7ADC - chains X and Y of the 15 polymer chains in the assembly; structure by electron microscopy, 4.00 A resolution.

# Chain X
Protein: DNA-directed RNA polymerase subunit beta
From: Escherichia coli
Notes: EC 2.7.7.6
UniProt: P0A8V4 (RPOB_ECO57); residues 1-1342 here = UniProt positions 1-1342
Chain sequence (1342 residues; row label = number of the first residue in the row):
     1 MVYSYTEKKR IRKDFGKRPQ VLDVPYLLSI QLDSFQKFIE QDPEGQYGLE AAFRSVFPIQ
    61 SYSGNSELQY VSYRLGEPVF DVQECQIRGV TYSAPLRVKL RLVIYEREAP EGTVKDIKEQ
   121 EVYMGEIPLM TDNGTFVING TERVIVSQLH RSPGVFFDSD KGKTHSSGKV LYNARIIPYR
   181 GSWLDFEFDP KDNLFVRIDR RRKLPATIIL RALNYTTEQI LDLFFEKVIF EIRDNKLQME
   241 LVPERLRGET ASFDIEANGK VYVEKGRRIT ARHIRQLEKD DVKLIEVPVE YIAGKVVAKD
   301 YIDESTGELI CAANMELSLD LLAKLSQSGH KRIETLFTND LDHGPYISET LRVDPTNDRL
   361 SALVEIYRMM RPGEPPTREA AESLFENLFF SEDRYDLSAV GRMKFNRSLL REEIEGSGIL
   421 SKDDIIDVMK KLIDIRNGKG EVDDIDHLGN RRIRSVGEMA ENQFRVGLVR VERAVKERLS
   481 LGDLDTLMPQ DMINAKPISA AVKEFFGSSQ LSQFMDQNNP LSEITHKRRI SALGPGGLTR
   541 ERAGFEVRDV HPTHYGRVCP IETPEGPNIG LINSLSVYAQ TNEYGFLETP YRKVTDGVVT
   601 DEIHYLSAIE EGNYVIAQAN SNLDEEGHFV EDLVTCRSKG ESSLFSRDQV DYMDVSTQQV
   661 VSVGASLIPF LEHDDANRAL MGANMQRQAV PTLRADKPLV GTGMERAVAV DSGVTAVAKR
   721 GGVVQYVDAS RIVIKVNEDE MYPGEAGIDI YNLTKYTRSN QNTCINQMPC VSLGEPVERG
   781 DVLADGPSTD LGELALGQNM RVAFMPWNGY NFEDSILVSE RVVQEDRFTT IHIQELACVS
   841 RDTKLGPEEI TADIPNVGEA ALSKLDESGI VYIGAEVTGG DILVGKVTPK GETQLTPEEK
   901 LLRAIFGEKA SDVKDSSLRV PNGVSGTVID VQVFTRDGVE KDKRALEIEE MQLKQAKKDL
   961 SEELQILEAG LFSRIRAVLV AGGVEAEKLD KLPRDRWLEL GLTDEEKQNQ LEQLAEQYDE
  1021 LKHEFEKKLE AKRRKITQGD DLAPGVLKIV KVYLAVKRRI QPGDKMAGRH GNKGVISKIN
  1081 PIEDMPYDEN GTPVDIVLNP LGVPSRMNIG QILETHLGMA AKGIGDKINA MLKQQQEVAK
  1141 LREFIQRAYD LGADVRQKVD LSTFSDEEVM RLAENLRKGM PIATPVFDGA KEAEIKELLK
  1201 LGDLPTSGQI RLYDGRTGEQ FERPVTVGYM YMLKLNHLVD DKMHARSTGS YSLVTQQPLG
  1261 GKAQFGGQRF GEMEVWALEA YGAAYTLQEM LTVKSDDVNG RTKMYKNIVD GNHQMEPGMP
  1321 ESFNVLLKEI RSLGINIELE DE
Not modelled in the structure: 1, 1342
Swiss-Prot annotation at these positions:
  - modified residue (N6-acetyllysine): K1022, K1200

# Chain Y
Protein: DNA-directed RNA polymerase subunit beta'
From: Escherichia coli
Notes: EC 2.7.7.6
UniProt: C3SIA2 (C3SIA2_ECOLX); residue numbers follow UniProt; this construct covers 1-1407
Chain sequence (1416 residues; row label = number of the first residue in the row):
     1 MKDLLKFLKA QTKTEEFDAI KIALASPDMI RSWSFGEVKK PETINYRTFK PERDGLFCAR
    61 IFGPVKDYEC LCGKYKRLKH RGVICEKCGV EVTQTKVRRE RMGHIELASP TAHIWFLKSL
   121 PSRIGLLLDM PLRDIERVLY FESYVVIEGG MTNLERQQIL TEEQYLDALE EFGDEFDAKM
   181 GAEAIQALLK SMDLEQECEQ LREELNETNS ETKRKKLTKR IKLLEAFVQS GNKPEWMILT
   241 VLPVLPPDLR PLVPLDGGRF ATSDLNDLYR RVINRNNRLK RLLDLAAPDI IVRNEKRMLQ
   301 EAVDALLDNG RRGRAITGSN KRPLKSLADM IKGKQGRFRQ NLLGKRVDYS GRSVITVGPY
   361 LRLHQCGLPK KMALELFKPF IYGKLELRGL ATTIKAAKKM VEREEAVVWD ILDEVIREHP
   421 VLLNRAPTLH RLGIQAFEPV LIEGKAIQLH PLVCAAYNAD FDGDQMAVHV PLTLEAQLEA
   481 RALMMSTNNI LSPANGEPII VPSQDVVLGL YYMTRDCVNA KGEGMVLTGP KEAERLYRSG
   541 LASLHARVKV RITEYEKDAN GELVAKTSLK DTTVGRAILW MIVPKGLPYS IVNQALGKKA
   601 ISKMLNTCYR ILGLKPTVIF ADQIMYTGFA YAARSGASVG IDDMVIPEKK HEIISEAEAE
   661 VAEIQEQFQS GLVTAGERYN KVIDIWAAAN DRVSKAMMDN LQTETVINRD GQEEKQVSFN
   721 SIYMMADSGA RGSAAQIRQL AGMRGLMAKP DGSIIETPIT ANFREGLNVL QYFISTHGAR
   781 KGLADTALKT ANSGYLTRRL VDVAQDLVVT EDDCGTHEGI MMTPVIEGGD VKEPLRDRVL
   841 GRVTAEDVLK PGTADILVPR NTLLHEQWCD LLEENSVDAV KVRSVVSCDT DFGVCAHCYG
   901 RDLARGHIIN KGEAIGVIAA QSIGEPGTQL TMRTFHIGGA ASRAAAESSI QVKNKGSIKL
   961 SNVKSVVNSS GKLVITSRNT ELKLIDEFGR TKESYKVPYG AVLAKGDGEQ VAGGETVANW
  1021 DPHTMPVITE VSGFVRFTDM IDGQTITRQT DELTGLSSLV VLDSAERTAG GKDLRPALKI
  1081 VDAQGNDVLI PGTDMPAQYF LPGKAIVQLE DGVQISSGDT LARIPQESGG TKDITGGLPR
  1141 VADLFEARRP KEPAILAEIS GIVSFGKETK GKRRLVITPV DGSDPYEEMI PKWRQLNVFE
  1201 GERVERGDVI SDGPEAPHDI LRLRGVHAVT RYIVNEVQDV YRLQGVKIND KHIEVIVRQM
  1261 LRKATIVNAG SSDFLEGEQV EYSRVKIANR ELEANGKVGA TYSRDLLGIT KASLATESFI
  1321 SAASFQETTR VLTEAAVAGK RDELRGLKEN VIVGRLIPAG TGYAYHQDRM RRRAAGEAPA
  1381 APQVTAEDAS ASLAELLNAG LGGSDNELEV HHHHHH
Not modelled in the structure: 1-15, 1374-1416
Sequence notes: expression tag (1408-1416)
Metal / ion sites: Zn2+ site 1: C70, C72, C88; Mg2+: D460, D462, D464 (shared with 1 residue of chain R); Zn2+ site 2: C814, C888, C895, C898
From the paper describing this entry:
  - mutagenesis - C72H, C85H, E86K: decreased growth in response to rhoY80C

# Interface between chain X and chain Y
Residue-residue contacts (308):
  G162(X) - K1151(Y)  hydrogen bond (backbone-side chain)
  K163(X) - K1151(Y)
  S166(X) - K1151(Y)
  F545(X) - L788(Y)  hydrophobic
  F545(X) - M932(Y)  hydrophobic
  F545(X) - R933(Y)
  R548(X) - R780(Y)
  D549(X) - P750(Y)
  D549(X) - H777(Y)  salt bridge
  V550(X) - H777(Y)  hydrogen bond (backbone-side chain)
  V550(X) - R780(Y)
  H551(X) - F773(Y)
  P552(X) - F773(Y)  hydrophobic
  Y555(X) - V769(Y)
  Y555(X) - L770(Y)
  Y555(X) - F773(Y)
  P560(X) - F773(Y)  hydrophobic
  P560(X) - T776(Y)  hydrogen bond (backbone-side chain)
  P560(X) - R780(Y)  hydrogen bond (backbone-side chain)
  I561(X) - Y772(Y)
  I561(X) - T776(Y)
  T563(X) - R780(Y)  hydrogen bond
  E565(X) - L783(Y)
  G566(X) - A787(Y)
  I569(X) - A784(Y)  hydrophobic
  I569(X) - A787(Y)  hydrophobic
  Q618(X) - N768(Y)  hydrogen bond
  Q618(X) - V769(Y)
  Q618(X) - L770(Y)
  N620(X) - N768(Y)  hydrogen bond
  N620(X) - V769(Y)
  E641(X) - K749(Y)  salt bridge
  S642(X) - T757(Y)  hydrogen bond (backbone-side chain)
  T657(X) - V769(Y)
  V660(X) - V769(Y)  hydrophobic
  V660(X) - F773(Y)  hydrophobic
  E672(X) - L767(Y)
  H673(X) - F763(Y)  hydrogen bond (side chain-backbone)
  H673(X) - R764(Y)  hydrogen bond (side chain-backbone)
  H673(X) - E765(Y)  hydrogen bond (side chain-backbone)
  H673(X) - G766(Y)
  D674(X) - F763(Y)
  D674(X) - Y772(Y)
  D675(X) - F763(Y)
  A676(X) - T776(Y)
  A676(X) - A779(Y)  hydrophobic
  N677(X) - A779(Y)
  A679(X) - Y772(Y)
  L680(X) - L783(Y)  hydrophobic
  F804(X) - A637(Y)
  F804(X) - S638(Y)
  M805(X) - A633(Y)
  M805(X) - A637(Y)
  P806(X) - D505(Y)
  P806(X) - A633(Y)
  P806(X) - A637(Y)
  W807(X) - A633(Y)  hydrophobic
  N808(X) - P359(Y)
  N808(X) - F629(Y)
  N808(X) - A633(Y)
  G809(X) - V357(Y)
  G809(X) - F629(Y)
  Y810(X) - P359(Y)
  F812(X) - V357(Y)  hydrophobic
  F812(X) - P451(Y)
  F812(X) - C454(Y)  hydrophobic
  F812(X) - F461(Y)  hydrophobic
  F812(X) - S503(Y)
  F812(X) - F629(Y)  hydrophobic
  E813(X) - A459(Y)
  E813(X) - D460(Y)
  E813(X) - F461(Y)
  E813(X) - Q504(Y)
  D814(X) - F461(Y)
  S815(X) - V357(Y)
  R841(X) - D256(Y)  salt bridge
  R841(X) - G257(Y)
  K844(X) - Y46(Y)
  K844(X) - R47(Y)
  Q1061(X) - K445(Y)  hydrogen bond
  P1062(X) - A446(Y)
  G1063(X) - V354(Y)
  K1065(X) - D462(Y)  hydrogen bond (side chain-backbone)
  K1073(X) - D462(Y)
  G1074(X) - F461(Y)
  V1075(X) - F461(Y)  hydrogen bond (backbone-backbone)
  V1075(X) - D462(Y)
  V1075(X) - G463(Y)
  I1076(X) - T356(Y)
  S1077(X) - T356(Y)
  P1100(X) - A637(Y)
  P1100(X) - V639(Y)
  P1100(X) - M725(Y)
  L1101(X) - Q504(Y)
  L1101(X) - D505(Y)
  L1101(X) - L508(Y)  hydrophobic
  L1101(X) - M725(Y)  hydrophobic
  L1101(X) - R731(Y)
  P1104(X) - M725(Y)  hydrophobic
  S1105(X) - R731(Y)
  S1105(X) - Q736(Y)  hydrogen bond (backbone-side chain)
  M1107(X) - Q739(Y)
  I1109(X) - M644(Y)  hydrophobic
  I1109(X) - L740(Y)  hydrophobic
  I1109(X) - F763(Y)  hydrophobic
  I1112(X) - V639(Y)  hydrophobic
  I1112(X) - I641(Y)  hydrophobic
  L1113(X) - I641(Y)  hydrophobic
  H1116(X) - I641(Y)
  F1187(X) - L767(Y)
  F1187(X) - N768(Y)
  F1187(X) - V769(Y)  hydrophobic
  F1187(X) - Y772(Y)  hydrophobic
  K1191(X) - G766(Y)
  E1192(X) - I641(Y)
  E1192(X) - R764(Y)  salt bridge
  S1207(X) - D642(Y)  hydrogen bond
  Q1209(X) - G640(Y)
  Q1209(X) - D643(Y)  hydrogen bond
  E1219(X) - R538(Y)  salt bridge
  E1219(X) - R634(Y)  salt bridge
  F1221(X) - A633(Y)
  F1221(X) - R634(Y)
  E1222(X) - Y512(Y)  hydrogen bond
  E1222(X) - R634(Y)  salt bridge
  E1222(X) - S635(Y)
  E1222(X) - G636(Y)
  R1223(X) - G636(Y)
  R1223(X) - F719(Y)  hydrogen bond (side chain-backbone)
  R1223(X) - N720(Y)
  R1223(X) - S721(Y)  hydrogen bond
  R1223(X) - M724(Y)  hydrogen bond
  V1225(X) - S638(Y)
  T1226(X) - S638(Y)  hydrogen bond (backbone-side chain)
  T1226(X) - V639(Y)
  V1239(X) - V354(Y)  hydrophobic
  V1239(X) - K445(Y)
  D1240(X) - K445(Y)
  K1242(X) - R352(Y)
  K1242(X) - V354(Y)
  K1242(X) - Q465(Y)
  M1243(X) - R352(Y)
  M1243(X) - M372(Y)  hydrophobic
  M1243(X) - K445(Y)
  H1244(X) - G351(Y)
  H1244(X) - R352(Y)  hydrogen bond (backbone-backbone)
  A1245(X) - S350(Y)
  A1245(X) - G351(Y)
  R1246(X) - D348(Y)  salt bridge
  R1246(X) - Y349(Y)  hydrogen bond (backbone-backbone)
  R1246(X) - S350(Y)  hydrogen bond (backbone-backbone)
  S1247(X) - D348(Y)
  S1247(X) - Y349(Y)
  S1247(X) - E375(Y)
  S1247(X) - K378(Y)
  S1247(X) - P379(Y)
  T1248(X) - Y349(Y)  hydrogen bond
  Y1251(X) - D348(Y)  hydrogen bond
  V1254(X) - R99(Y)
  V1254(X) - L249(Y)
  V1254(X) - P251(Y)  hydrophobic
  V1254(X) - R337(Y)
  T1255(X) - N341(Y)
  Q1256(X) - R99(Y)
  Q1257(X) - N341(Y)  hydrogen bond (side chain-backbone)
  Q1257(X) - K345(Y)
  P1258(X) - R346(Y)
  P1258(X) - D348(Y)
  L1259(X) - R346(Y)
  G1260(X) - R346(Y)
  F1265(X) - E375(Y)
  G1267(X) - R346(Y)
  G1267(X) - V347(Y)
  G1267(X) - S350(Y)
  Q1268(X) - R346(Y)
  Q1268(X) - V347(Y)  hydrogen bond (backbone-backbone)
  Q1268(X) - S350(Y)  hydrogen bond (backbone-side chain)
  Q1268(X) - G351(Y)
  Q1268(X) - R352(Y)
  R1269(X) - R339(Y)  hydrogen bond (side chain-backbone)
  R1269(X) - Q340(Y)  hydrogen bond (side chain-backbone)
  R1269(X) - G344(Y)  hydrogen bond (side chain-backbone)
  R1269(X) - R346(Y)
  F1270(X) - G344(Y)
  F1270(X) - K345(Y)  hydrogen bond (backbone-backbone)
  F1270(X) - V347(Y)  hydrophobic
  F1270(X) - I434(Y)  hydrophobic
  F1270(X) - H469(Y)
  E1272(X) - R339(Y)
  E1272(X) - L343(Y)
  M1273(X) - T428(Y)
  E1274(X) - N424(Y)  hydrogen bond
  E1274(X) - R425(Y)
  E1274(X) - A426(Y)
  E1274(X) - T428(Y)  hydrogen bond
  E1274(X) - I434(Y)
  V1275(X) - L343(Y)
  W1276(X) - R798(Y)
  W1276(X) - V801(Y)  hydrophobic
  W1276(X) - V917(Y)
  W1276(X) - Q921(Y)
  A1277(X) - T428(Y)
  A1277(X) - H430(Y)
  A1277(X) - Q921(Y)
  L1278(X) - M484(Y)  hydrophobic
  E1279(X) - L1347(Y)
  E1279(X) - I1357(Y)
  A1280(X) - R431(Y)
  A1280(X) - V917(Y)  hydrophobic
  A1280(X) - I918(Y)  hydrophobic
  A1280(X) - Q921(Y)
  Y1281(X) - R431(Y)  hydrogen bond (side chain-backbone)
  Y1281(X) - L432(Y)
  Y1281(X) - I434(Y)
  Y1281(X) - M484(Y)  hydrophobic
  Y1281(X) - N489(Y)  hydrogen bond
  G1282(X) - E479(Y)
  G1282(X) - L483(Y)
  G1282(X) - G1360(Y)
  A1283(X) - E479(Y)  hydrogen bond (backbone-side chain)
  A1284(X) - L1356(Y)
  A1284(X) - I1357(Y)
  A1284(X) - T1361(Y)
  A1284(X) - G1362(Y)
  Y1285(X) - L1356(Y)  hydrophobic
  Y1285(X) - T1361(Y)
  T1286(X) - A476(Y)
  L1287(X) - V1351(Y)  hydrophobic
  L1287(X) - I1357(Y)  hydrophobic
  Q1288(X) - R1355(Y)
  Q1288(X) - L1356(Y)
  E1289(X) - P471(Y)
  E1289(X) - T473(Y)  hydrogen bond
  E1289(X) - A476(Y)
  M1290(X) - V347(Y)
  M1290(X) - V470(Y)
  L1291(X) - L342(Y)
  L1291(X) - L343(Y)
  L1291(X) - K345(Y)  hydrogen bond (backbone-side chain)
  L1291(X) - V1351(Y)
  L1291(X) - G1354(Y)
  K1294(X) - D348(Y)
  K1294(X) - Y349(Y)
  K1294(X) - V470(Y)
  K1294(X) - L472(Y)
  S1295(X) - R346(Y)
  D1296(X) - K345(Y)  salt bridge
  M1304(X) - L472(Y)  hydrophobic
  Y1305(X) - Y349(Y)
  Y1305(X) - P379(Y)  hydrophobic
  Y1305(X) - Y382(Y)
  Y1305(X) - I394(Y)
  I1308(X) - P379(Y)  hydrophobic
  I1308(X) - F380(Y)  hydrophobic
  I1308(X) - L472(Y)
  V1309(X) - G383(Y)
  V1309(X) - E386(Y)
  H1313(X) - F380(Y)
  H1313(X) - T473(Y)
  H1313(X) - L474(Y)
  P1320(X) - K345(Y)
  P1320(X) - V1353(Y)
  P1320(X) - G1354(Y)
  E1321(X) - R99(Y)  salt bridge
  S1322(X) - N341(Y)  hydrogen bond (side chain-backbone)
  S1322(X) - L342(Y)
  S1322(X) - K345(Y)  hydrogen bond
  F1323(X) - I20(Y)  hydrophobic
  F1323(X) - L342(Y)
  F1323(X) - I1352(Y)
  V1325(X) - R99(Y)
  V1325(X) - L249(Y)  hydrophobic
  L1326(X) - R337(Y)
  L1326(X) - F338(Y)  hydrophobic
  L1326(X) - L342(Y)  hydrophobic
  K1328(X) - E100(Y)
  E1329(X) - M330(Y)
  E1329(X) - I331(Y)
  E1329(X) - R337(Y)  salt bridge
  R1331(X) - W33(Y)
  R1331(X) - P243(Y)
  S1332(X) - M102(Y)
  S1332(X) - P243(Y)
  L1333(X) - W115(Y)  hydrophobic
  L1333(X) - P243(Y)
  L1333(X) - L307(Y)  hydrophobic
  L1333(X) - L327(Y)  hydrophobic
  G1334(X) - A25(Y)  hydrogen bond (backbone-backbone)
  G1334(X) - H113(Y)
  I1335(X) - I22(Y)  hydrophobic
  I1335(X) - A23(Y)
  I1335(X) - W115(Y)  hydrophobic
  I1335(X) - A1336(Y)  hydrophobic
  N1336(X) - I22(Y)
  N1336(X) - A23(Y)  hydrogen bond (backbone-backbone)
  N1336(X) - L24(Y)
  N1336(X) - W33(Y)
  I1337(X) - K21(Y)
  I1337(X) - I22(Y)  hydrophobic
  E1338(X) - I20(Y)
  E1338(X) - K21(Y)  hydrogen bond (backbone-backbone)
  L1339(X) - I20(Y)  hydrophobic
  E1340(X) - F17(Y)
  E1340(X) - A19(Y)  hydrogen bond (backbone-backbone)
  E1340(X) - R1341(Y)  salt bridge
  D1341(X) - E16(Y)
  D1341(X) - F17(Y)
  D1341(X) - D18(Y)
Also at the interface, not in a pair above, chain X (163 interface residues in all): R268, H554, C559, E562, G570, N573, A619, R637, S643, L671, N811, L845, N1099, V1103, K1196, G1249, L1253, T1292, V1298, D1310, M1315, M1319
Also at the interface, not in a pair above, chain Y (181 interface residues in all): M29, K96, L239, V244, D248, Y269, S353, I355, Y360, L376, A467, E475, Q477, Y537, A630, A632, A730, G732, R744, I755, I774, K781, D785, A914, E1052, Y1365

# Summary
The interface between chain X and chain Y involves 163 residues on one side and 181 on the other; the contacts
include 47 hydrogen bonds and 12 salt bridges. Polar pairs include D549(X)-H777(Y), E641(X)-K749(Y) and
R841(X)-D256(Y). The paper reports that C72H, C85H and E86K of chain Y reduce growth in response to rhoY80C.
Here chain X is DNA-directed RNA polymerase subunit beta and chain Y is DNA-directed RNA polymerase subunit
beta', both from Escherichia coli. Entry 7ADC (Transcription termination intermediate complex 3 delta NusG)
was determined by electron microscopy together with 6Z9P, 6Z9Q, 6Z9R, 6Z9S, 6Z9T, 7ADB, 7ADD and 7ADE from the
same study.
